1FZ2 - chains A and E of the 6 polymer chains in the assembly; structure by X-ray diffraction, 2.15 A resolution.

# Chain A
Molecule: Methane monooxygenase component A, alpha chain
From: Methylococcus capsulatus
Notes: EC 1.14.13.25
UniProt: P22869 (MEMA_METCA); numbering as in UniProt (aligned over 1-527)
Amino-acid sequence (527 residues; each row starts with the number of its first residue):
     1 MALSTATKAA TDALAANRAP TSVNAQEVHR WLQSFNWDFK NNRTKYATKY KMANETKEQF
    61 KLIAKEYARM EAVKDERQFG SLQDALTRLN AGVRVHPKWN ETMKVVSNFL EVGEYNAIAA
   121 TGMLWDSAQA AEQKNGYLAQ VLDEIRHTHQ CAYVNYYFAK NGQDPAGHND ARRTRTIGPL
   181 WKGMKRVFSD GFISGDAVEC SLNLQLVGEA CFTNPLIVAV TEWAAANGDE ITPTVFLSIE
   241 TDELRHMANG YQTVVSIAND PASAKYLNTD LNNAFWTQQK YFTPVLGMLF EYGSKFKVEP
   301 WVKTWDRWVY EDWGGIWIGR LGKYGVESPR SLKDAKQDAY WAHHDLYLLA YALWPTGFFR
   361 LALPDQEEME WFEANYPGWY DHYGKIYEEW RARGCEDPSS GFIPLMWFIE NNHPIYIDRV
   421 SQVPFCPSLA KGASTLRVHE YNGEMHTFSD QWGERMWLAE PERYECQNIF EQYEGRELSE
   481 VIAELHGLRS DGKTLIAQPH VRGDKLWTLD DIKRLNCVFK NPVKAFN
Unresolved in the structure: 1-16
Bound ions: Fe2+ site 1: E114, E144, H147; Fe2+ site 2: E209, E243, H246; Ca2+ near N527 (its only coordinating residue here)
Curated features (UniProtKB/Swiss-Prot):
  - active site: C151
  - binding site (Fe cation): E114, E144, H147, E209, E243, H246

# Chain E
Molecule: Methane monooxygenase component A, gamma chain
From: Methylococcus capsulatus
Notes: EC 1.14.13.25
UniProt: P11987 (MEMG_METCA); residues 1-170 here = UniProt positions 1-170
Amino-acid sequence (170 residues; each row starts with the number of its first residue):
     1 MAKLGIHSND TRDAWVNKIA QLNTLEKAAE MLKQFRMDHT TPFRNSYELD NDYLWIEAKL
    61 EEKVAVLKAR AFNEVDFRHK TAFGEDAKSV LDGTVAKMNA AKDKWEAEKI HIGFRQAYKP
   121 PIMPVNYFLD GERQLGTRLM ELRNLNYYDT PLEELRKQRG VRVVHLQSPH
Unresolved in the structure: 1-2, 170

# Interface between chain A and chain E
Pairs across the interface (99):
  R43(A) with R133(E)
  T44(A) with R133(E)
  K45(A) with R133(E)
  A47(A) with E132(E); R133(E); G136(E); T137(E); M140(E), hydrophobic
  T48(A) with T137(E), hydrogen bond (backbone-side chain); M140(E)
  K49(A) with M140(E); E141(E); N144(E)
  D196(A) with M140(E)
  Y266(A) with E141(E), hydrogen bond (side chain-backbone); N144(E); L145(E)
  T269(A) with Y147(E); Y148(E)
  N272(A) with Y148(E), hydrogen bond
  N273(A) with Y147(E); Y148(E), hydrogen bond
  R330(A) with Y148(E)
  P427(A) with Q167(E)
  S434(A) with Q167(E), hydrogen bond (backbone-side chain); P169(E)
  T435(A) with Q167(E); S168(E); P169(E)
  L436(A) with H165(E); L166(E); Q167(E), hydrogen bond (backbone-backbone)
  R437(A) with L152(E); R156(E); H165(E); L166(E)
  V438(A) with V163(E); V164(E), hydrogen bond (backbone-backbone); H165(E), hydrogen bond (backbone-backbone)
  H439(A) with R156(E); V161(E); R162(E); V163(E)
  E440(A) with V161(E); R162(E), salt bridge; V164(E)
  Y441(A) with P42(E); F43(E); R159(E); V161(E), hydrophobic
  N442(A) with P42(E); F43(E); R44(E); Y47(E)
  G443(A) with Y47(E)
  E444(A) with Y47(E); D50(E)
  Q451(A) with L152(E)
  W452(A) with Y148(E), hydrophobic
  E454(A) with L152(E); R156(E), salt bridge
  R455(A) with Y147(E), hydrogen bond (side chain-backbone); Y148(E); T150(E), hydrogen bond (side chain-backbone); L152(E); L155(E)
  M456(A) with Y147(E)
  W457(A) with V161(E), hydrophobic
  L458(A) with L155(E), hydrophobic; R156(E); R159(E), hydrogen bond (backbone-side chain); V161(E), hydrophobic
  A459(A) with R143(E), hydrogen bond (backbone-side chain); R159(E)
  E460(A) with R143(E); Y147(E), hydrogen bond
  P461(A) with R159(E)
  E462(A) with P42(E); I112(E); R143(E), salt bridge
  E465(A) with T41(E); P42(E); R44(E), salt bridge
  Q467(A) with D50(E), hydrogen bond (side chain-backbone)
  E471(A) with N51(E), hydrogen bond (backbone-side chain)
  Q472(A) with I6(E); N51(E)
  Y473(A) with I6(E), hydrophobic
  R476(A) with L4(E), hydrogen bond (side chain-backbone); G5(E); I6(E)
  E484(A) with G5(E); I6(E), hydrogen bond (side chain-backbone); H7(E), hydrogen bond (side chain-backbone)
  L485(A) with I6(E), hydrophobic; H7(E)
  F526(A) with V164(E), hydrophobic; H165(E)
  N527(A) with R162(E), hydrogen bond (backbone-side chain)
Interface residues without a listed pair, chain A (50 interface residues in all): Y46, K265, D270, M445, V481
Interface residues without a listed pair, chain E (45 interface residues in all): S8, Y53, L54, E108, L129, L139, P151, G160

# In short
50 residues of chain A and 45 residues of chain E are in contact; the contacts include 19 hydrogen bonds and 4
salt bridges. Polar contacts include E440(A)-R162(E), E454(A)-R156(E) and E462(A)-R143(E). UniProt lists
active-site residue C151(A) and 6 Fe cation-binding residues on chain A.
Here chain A is Methane monooxygenase component A, alpha chain and chain E is Methane monooxygenase component
A, gamma chain, both from Methylococcus capsulatus. Entry 1FZ2 (Methane monooxygenase hydroxylase, form II
mixed-valent generated by crystal soaking) was determined by X-ray diffraction (same publication as 1FYZ,
1FZ0, 1FZ1, 1FZ3, 1FZ4 and 1FZ5).
